Entry 7U1T (electron microscopy, 3.30 A resolution); this record covers chains C and E of the 6 polymer chains in the assembly.

[Chain C]
Protein: Epstein-Barr nuclear antigen 1
Source organism: Human herpesvirus 4 strain B95-8
Notes: fragment: DNA-binding domain
UniProtKB: P03211 (EBNA1_EBVB9); numbering as in UniProt (aligned over 438-615)
Amino-acid sequence (178 residues; numbered 438 to 615; the number before each row is that of its first residue):
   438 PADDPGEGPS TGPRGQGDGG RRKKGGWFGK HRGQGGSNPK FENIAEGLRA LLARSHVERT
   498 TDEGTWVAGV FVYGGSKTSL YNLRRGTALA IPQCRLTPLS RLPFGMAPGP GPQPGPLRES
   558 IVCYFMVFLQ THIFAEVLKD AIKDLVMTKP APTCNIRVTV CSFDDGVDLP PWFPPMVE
Not modelled in the structure: 614-615
UniProt features mapped onto this chain:
  - active site: Tyr518 (For site-specific DNA endonuclease activity)
  - binding site (DNA): Lys460, Lys461, Tyr518
  - site: Arg491 (Interaction dimer-dimer), Tyr518 (Interaction dimer-dimer. Required for episome maintenance and generation of immortalized B cells in the host)
  - mutagenesis: Glu444 (E444A: Slight decrease in binding to USP7. Major decrease in binding to USP7; when associated with A-447), Ser447 (S447A: Loss of binding to USP7. Major decrease in binding to USP7; when associated with A-444), Lys460 to Lys461 (Severe loss of oriP-dependent DNA replication; loss of DNA-binding), Arg491 (R491A: Impaired cooperative DNA binding; R491E: Loss of DNA replication and cooperative DNA binding), Tyr518 (Y518A: 10 fold decrease in DNA-binding; Y518A: Complete loss of endocucleoase nicks in the DNA; Y518E: Complete loss of DNA-binding; Y518F: No effect on DNA-binding ...), Asp581 (D581A: Loss of DNA replication and cooperative DNA binding; D581E: Forms single dimer binding to DNA), Thr585 (T585P: Decreased EBNA1-DNA binding, formation of functional chromatin, and origin recognition complex recruitment at oriP)

[Chain E]
Molecule: 59-nt DNA strand
Sequence (59 nucleotides; row label = number of the first residue in the row):
     1 TAACCCTAAT TCGATAGCAT ATGCTTCCCG TTGGGTAACA TATGCTATTG AATTAGGGT

[How chain C and chain E interact]
Pairs across the interface - 46 pairs, chain C then chain E:
  Ala439(C) - DC27(E)  phosphate contact
  Asp440(C) - DC27(E)  sugar contact
  Ser447(C) - DC27(E)  phosphate contact
  Ser447(C) - DC28(E)  phosphate contact
  Thr448(C) - DC27(E)  hydrogen bond to the phosphate
  Thr448(C) - DC28(E)  phosphate contact
  Gly449(C) - DC27(E)  hydrogen bond to the phosphate
  Gly449(C) - DC28(E)  hydrogen bond to the phosphate
  Arg451(C) - DC28(E)  salt bridge to the phosphate
  Lys460(C) - DT26(E)  phosphate contact
  Lys460(C) - DC27(E)  phosphate contact
  Lys461(C) - DT25(E)  base contact
  Lys461(C) - DT26(E)  base contact
  Lys461(C) - DC27(E)  hydrogen bond to the base
  Trp464(C) - DG23(E)  base contact
  Phe465(C) - DC24(E)  base contact
  Phe465(C) - DT25(E)  base contact
  Phe465(C) - DT26(E)  sugar contact
  Lys467(C) - DC24(E)  phosphate contact
  Lys467(C) - DT25(E)  salt bridge to the phosphate
  His468(C) - DG23(E)  phosphate contact
  His468(C) - DC24(E)  phosphate contact
  Arg469(C) - DT22(E)  phosphate contact
  Arg469(C) - DG23(E)  sugar contact
  Gly470(C) - DG23(E)  phosphate contact
  Gly470(C) - DC24(E)  hydrogen bond to the phosphate
  Gln471(C) - DC24(E)  hydrogen bond to the phosphate
  Gly472(C) - DC24(E)  phosphate contact
  Gly472(C) - DT25(E)  phosphate contact
  Gly473(C) - DC24(E)  phosphate contact
  Gly473(C) - DT25(E)  hydrogen bond to the phosphate
  Lys514(C) - DT22(E)  salt bridge to the phosphate
  Tyr518(C) - DG23(E)  phosphate contact
  Tyr518(C) - DC24(E)  hydrogen bond to the phosphate
  Tyr518(C) - DT25(E)  base contact
  Arg521(C) - DG23(E)  phosphate contact
  Arg521(C) - DC24(E)  salt bridge to the phosphate
  Arg522(C) - DC24(E)  salt bridge to the phosphate
  Arg522(C) - DT25(E)  salt bridge to the phosphate
  Pro535(C) - DG23(E)  phosphate contact
  Leu536(C) - DT22(E)  sugar contact
  Leu536(C) - DG23(E)  hydrogen bond to the phosphate
  Ser537(C) - DT22(E)  phosphate contact
  Arg538(C) - DA21(E)  salt bridge to the phosphate
  Arg538(C) - DT22(E)  phosphate contact
  Cys560(C) - DT22(E)  hydrogen bond to the phosphate
Also at the interface, not in a pair above, chain C (30 interface residues in all): Pro442, Phe478, Glu556, Pro587
Also at the interface, not in a pair above, chain E (10 interface residues in all): DT20, DT32

[In short]
30 residues of chain C and 10 residues of chain E are in contact, with 10 hydrogen bonds and 7 salt bridges.
Among the polar pairs are Lys461(C)-DC27(E), Thr448(C)-DC27(E) and Gly449(C)-DC27(E).
Chain C is Epstein-Barr nuclear antigen 1 (Human herpesvirus 4 strain B95-8) and chain E is a 59-nt DNA
strand; the structure, EBNA1 DNA binding domain (401-641) binds to half Dyad Symmetry element, was determined
by electron microscopy.
